PDB entry 4ZDL | X-ray diffraction, 2.26 A resolution | chains A and B

== Chain A (and B) ==
Protein: O-phosphoseryl-tRNA(Sec) selenium transferase
Organism: Homo sapiens
Notes: EC 2.9.1.2; chain B of this document is another copy of the same molecule, construct and numbering; everything in this record applies to it too
UniProt: Q9HD40 (SPCS_HUMAN); numbering as in UniProt (aligned over 1-501)
Amino-acid sequence (501 residues; numbered 1 to 501; the number before each row is that of its first residue):
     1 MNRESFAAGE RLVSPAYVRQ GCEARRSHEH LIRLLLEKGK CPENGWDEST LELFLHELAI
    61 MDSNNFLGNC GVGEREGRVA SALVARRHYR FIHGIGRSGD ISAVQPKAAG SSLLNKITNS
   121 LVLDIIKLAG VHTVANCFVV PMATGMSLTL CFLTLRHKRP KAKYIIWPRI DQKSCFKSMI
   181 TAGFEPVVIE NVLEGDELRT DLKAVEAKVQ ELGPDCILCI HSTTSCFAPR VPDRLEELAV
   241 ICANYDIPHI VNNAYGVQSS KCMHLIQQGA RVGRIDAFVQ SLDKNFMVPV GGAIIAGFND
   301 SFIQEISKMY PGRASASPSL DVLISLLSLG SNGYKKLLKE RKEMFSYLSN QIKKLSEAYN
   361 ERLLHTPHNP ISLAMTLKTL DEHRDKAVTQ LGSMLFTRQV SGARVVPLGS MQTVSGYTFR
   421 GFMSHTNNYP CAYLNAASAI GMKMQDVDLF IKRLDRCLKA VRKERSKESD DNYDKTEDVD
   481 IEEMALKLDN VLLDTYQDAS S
Not modelled in the structure: 1-18, 463-501
Covalently attached groups: 4'-deoxypyridoxine phosphate (PLR) linked to Lys284
Construct notes: engineered mutation Ser325 (Thr in Q9HD40)
Residues lining bound ligands:
  - citrate anion (FLC): Glu74, Arg75, Arg97, Ser98, Gly99, Gln105, Lys107, Gln172, Lys173, Arg313, Arg404
  - 4'-deoxypyridoxine phosphate (PLR; (5-hydroxy-4,6-dimethylpyridin-3-yl)methyl dihydrogen phosphate): Glu74, Arg75, Ser98, Ala143, Thr144, Gly145, Ile170, Gln172, Ser174, Cys175, Ser225, Asn252, Ala254, Tyr255, Pro311, Gly312, Arg313
Swiss-Prot annotation at these positions:
  - region: Gly96 to Pro106 (Phosphate loop (P-loop)), Asp474 to Leu493 (SLA/LP epitope)
  - binding site (pyridoxal 5'-phosphate): Arg75
  - binding site (substrate): Arg97, Ser98, Gln105, Arg313
  - binding site (tRNA): Arg271, Arg398, Lys463
  - site: Glu74 (May act as a substrate filter by repelling compounds with a negatively charged alpha-carboxylate)
  - modified residue: Ser14 (Phosphoserine), Lys284 (N6-(pyridoxal phosphate)lysine)
  - natural variant: Ala239 (A239T: In PCH2D), Ser325 (T325S: In PCH2D; this construct carries the variant), Tyr334 (Y334C: In PCH2D)
  - mutagenesis: Arg75 (R75A: Inactive in vivo), Arg97 (R97A: Indistinguishable from wild-type; R97Q: Indistinguishable from wild-type), Gln105 (Q105A: Inactive in vivo), Lys173 (K173A: Indistinguishable from wild-type; K173M: Indistinguishable from wild-type), Lys284 (K284A: Loss of activity), Arg313 (R313A: Inactive in vivo)
From the paper describing this entry:
  - disease-associated variants - A239T, T325S (Tm change 5 degC): decreased stability
  - disease-associated variants - A239T, T325S, Y429*: decreased expression
  - binding site for 4'-deoxypyridoxine phosphate: Lys284

== How chain A and chain B interact ==
Pairs across the interface - 6 pairs, chain A then chain B:
  Gln20(A) with Phe396(B); Thr397(B)
  Ala82(A) with Arg86(B)
  Leu83(A) with Arg86(B)
  Arg86(A) with Leu83(B); Arg86(B)
Also at the interface, not in a pair above, chain B (5 interface residues in all): Ala82

== Summary ==
4 residues of chain A face 5 of chain B across their interface. Chain A binds citrate anion. Covalently linked
4'-deoxypyridoxine phosphate: at Lys284(A). From the paper: a binding site for 4'-deoxypyridoxine phosphate at
Lys284(A); A239T, T325S and Y429* of chain A reduce expression.
Both chains are O-phosphoseryl-tRNA(Sec) selenium transferase (Homo sapiens). Entry 4ZDL (The crystal
structure of the T325S mutant of the human holo SepSecS) was determined by X-ray diffraction (same publication
as 4ZDO and 4ZDP).
